8G23 - chains C and E of the 6 polymer chains in the assembly; structure by X-ray diffraction, 2.71 A resolution.

== Chain C ==
Name: Cyclic GMP-AMP synthase
Source organism: Mus musculus
Notes: EC 2.7.7.86; fragment: catalytic domain, residues 147-507
Reference sequence: Q8C6L5 (CGAS_MOUSE); residue numbers follow UniProt; this construct covers 147-507
Amino-acid sequence (364 residues; row label = number of the first residue in the row):
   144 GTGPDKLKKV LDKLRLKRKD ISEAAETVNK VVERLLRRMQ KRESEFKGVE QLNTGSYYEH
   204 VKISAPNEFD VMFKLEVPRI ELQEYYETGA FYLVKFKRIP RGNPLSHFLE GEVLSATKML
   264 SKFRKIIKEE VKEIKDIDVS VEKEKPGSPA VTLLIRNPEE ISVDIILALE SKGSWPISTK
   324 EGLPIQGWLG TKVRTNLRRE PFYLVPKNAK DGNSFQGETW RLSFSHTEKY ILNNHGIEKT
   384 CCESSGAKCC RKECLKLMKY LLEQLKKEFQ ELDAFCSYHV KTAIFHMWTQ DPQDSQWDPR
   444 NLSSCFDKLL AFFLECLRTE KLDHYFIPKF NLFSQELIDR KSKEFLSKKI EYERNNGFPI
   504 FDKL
Disordered / not traced: 144-148, 240-245, 253-255, 353-358, 507
Sequence notes: expression tag (144-146)
Metal / ion sites: Mg2+: Glu211, Asp213 (together with VWX); Zn2+: His378, Cys384, Cys385, Cys392
Residues lining bound ligands: VWX ([[(2R,3R,4R,5R)-4-[[(2R,3S,4R,5R)-5-(6-aminopurin-9-yl)-3,4-bis(oxidanyl)oxolan-2-yl]methoxy-oxidanyl-phosphoryl]oxy-3-oxidanyl-5-(6-oxidanylidene-1H-purin-9-yl)oxolan-2-yl]methoxy-oxidanyl-phosphoryl] phosphono hydrogen phosphate): Gly198, Ser199, Glu202, Lys205, Glu211, Asp213, Met215, Ser291, Pro292, Ala293, Asp307, Ile309, Val348, Lys350, Arg364, Leu365, Ser366, Ser368, Lys402, Cys419, Ser420, Tyr421, Lys424, His467
Swiss-Prot annotation at these positions:
  - region: Lys372 to Lys395 (DNA-binding)
  - motif: Leu154 to Leu159 (Nuclear export signal), Asp281 to Ser291 (Nuclear localization signal)
  - binding site (GTP): Thr197, Asp307, Arg364 to Glu371
  - binding site (ATP): Ser199, Glu371, Lys402, Ser420 to Lys424
  - binding site (Mg(2+)): Glu211, Asp213, Asp307
  - binding site (2',3'-cGAMP): Asp213, Gly290, Asp307, Lys350, Arg364 to Ser366
  - binding site (Zn(2+)): His378, Cys384, Cys385, Cys392
  - site: Arg241 (Arginine-anchor), Asp307, Ile308 (Cleavage)
  - modified residue: Lys156 (N6-lactoyllysine), Glu176 (PolyADP-ribosyl glutamic acid), Ser199 (Phosphoserine), Tyr201 (Phosphotyrosine), Glu272 (5-glutamyl polyglutamate), Ser291 (Phosphoserine), Glu302 (5-glutamyl glutamate), Lys372 (N6-acetyllysine), Lys382 (N6-acetyllysine), Lys402 (N6-acetyllysine), Ser420 (Phosphoserine), Lys491 (N6-methyllysine)
  - lipidation (S-palmitoyl cysteine): Cys392, Cys393, Cys459
  - cross-link (Glycyl lysine isopeptide (Lys-Gly)): Lys217 (interchain with G-Cter in SUMO), Lys271 (interchain with G-Cter in ubiquitin), Lys335 (interchain with G-Cter in SUMO), Lys372 (interchain with G-Cter in SUMO), Lys382 (interchain with G-Cter in SUMO), Lys399 (interchain with G-Cter in ubiquitin), Lys402 (interchain with G-Cter in ubiquitin), Lys409 (interchain with G-Cter in ubiquitin), Lys410 (interchain with G-Cter in ubiquitin), Lys464 (interchain with G-Cter in SUMO)
What the authors report for this chain:
  - mutagenesis - E211Q/D213N: abolished catalytic activity
  - specificity-determining residues: His467 (proposed by the authors, not directly observed)
  - mutagenesis - R364A (33-fold), H467A: decreased catalytic activity on ATP/GTP
  - mutagenesis - H467A (2-fold): increased catalytic activity on GTP/GTP
  - specificity-determining residues: Ile309, Arg364
  - mutagenesis - R364A (10-fold): decreased catalytic activity on GTP/GTP
  - mutagenesis - R364A (4-fold): increased catalytic activity on ATP/ATP

== Chain E ==
Molecule: Palindromic DNA18
Sequence (18 nucleotides; numbered 1 to 18; the number before each row is that of its first residue):
     1 ATCTGTACAT GTACAGAT

== Interface between chain C and chain E ==
Residue-residue contacts - 6 pairs, chain C then chain E:
  Thr334(C) - DA13(E)  phosphate contact
  Lys335(C) - DA13(E)  phosphate contact
  Lys335(C) - DC14(E)  salt bridge to the phosphate
  Thr338(C) - DT12(E)  sugar contact
  Thr338(C) - DA13(E)  hydrogen bond to the phosphate
  Arg342(C) - DG11(E)  base contact
Other interface residues (no listed pair), chain C (5 interface residues in all): Ser317

== In short ==
Chain C and chain E form an interface of 5 and 4 residues respectively, with 1 hydrogen bond and 1 salt
bridge. Among the polar pairs are Thr338(C)-DA13(E) and Lys335(C)-DC14(E). Ligands of chain C: compound VWX.
The paper reports that R364A and H467A of chain C reduce catalytic activity on ATP/GTP; specificity
determinants His467(C), Ile309(C) and Arg364(C).
Chain C is Cyclic GMP-AMP synthase (Mus musculus) and chain E is Palindromic DNA18; the structure, Structure
of Ternary Complex of cGAS with dsDNA and Bound pppIpA, was determined by X-ray diffraction (same publication
as 7UUX, 7UXW, 7UYQ, 7UYZ, 7UZR, 7V0W and 14 further entries).
